PDB entry 3TO0 | X-ray diffraction, 2.65 A resolution | chains A and B

# Chain A (and B)
Protein: Iodotyrosine deiodinase 1
Organism: Mus musculus
Notes: EC 1.22.1.1; chain B of this document is another copy of the same molecule, construct and numbering; everything in this record applies to it too
Reference sequence: Q9DCX8 (IYD1_MOUSE); residues 34-285 here = UniProt positions 34-285
Sequence (259 residues; numbered 33 to 291; the number before each row is that of its first residue):
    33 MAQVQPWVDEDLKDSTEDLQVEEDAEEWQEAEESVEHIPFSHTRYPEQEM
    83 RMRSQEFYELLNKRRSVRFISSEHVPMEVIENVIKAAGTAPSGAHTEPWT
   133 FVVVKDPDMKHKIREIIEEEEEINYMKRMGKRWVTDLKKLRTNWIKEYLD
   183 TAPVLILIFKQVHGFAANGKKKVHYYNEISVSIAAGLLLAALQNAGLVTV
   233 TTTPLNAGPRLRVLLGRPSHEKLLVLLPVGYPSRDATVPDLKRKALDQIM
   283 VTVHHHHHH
Not modelled in the structure: 33-67, 156-177, 195-207, 287-291 (chain B: 33-67, 156-177, 195-207, 288-291)
Construct notes: initiating methionine (33); engineered mutation Ala217 (Cys in Q9DCX8), Ala239 (Cys in Q9DCX8); expression tag (286-291)
UniProt features mapped onto this chain:
  - binding site (FMN): Arg96 to Arg100, Ser124, Gly125, Thr233 to Thr235, Arg275
  - binding site (3,5-diiodo-L-tyrosine): Ala126, Glu153, Tyr157, Lys178
  - binding site (3-iodo-L-tyrosine): Ala126, Glu153, Tyr157, Lys178
Ligand contacts:
  - FMN (flavin mononucleotide), molecule 1: Arg96, Arg97, Ser98, Arg100, Val232, Thr233, Thr234, Thr235, Leu273, Arg275
  - FMN, molecule 2: Pro123, Ser124, Gly125, Ala126, His127, Tyr208, Ile211, Ser212, Ile215

# Chain A / chain B interface
Pairs across the interface (166; chain A residue first):
  Glu68(A) - Pro271(B)
  Glu68(A) - Asp272(B)  hydrogen bond (backbone-backbone)
  His69(A) - Thr269(B)
  His69(A) - Val270(B)
  His69(A) - Pro271(B)
  Ile70(A) - Thr269(B)
  Ile70(A) - Val270(B)  hydrogen bond (backbone-backbone)
  Ile70(A) - Asp272(B)
  Pro71(A) - Ala268(B)
  Phe72(A) - Val99(B)  hydrophobic
  Phe72(A) - Pro264(B)  hydrophobic
  Phe72(A) - Ala268(B)  hydrogen bond (backbone-backbone)
  Phe72(A) - Thr269(B)
  His74(A) - Gly228(B)  hydrogen bond (side chain-backbone)
  His74(A) - Val230(B)
  His74(A) - Pro264(B)
  Arg76(A) - Glu105(B)  salt bridge
  Arg76(A) - Tyr263(B)
  Tyr77(A) - Asn226(B)
  Tyr77(A) - Ala227(B)
  Tyr77(A) - Gly228(B)
  Glu79(A) - Pro108(B)
  Glu79(A) - Tyr263(B)  hydrogen bond
  Met82(A) - Pro108(B)
  Met82(A) - Val111(B)
  Met82(A) - Ala227(B)
  Met82(A) - Tyr263(B)  hydrogen bond
  Arg83(A) - Pro108(B)
  Arg83(A) - Glu110(B)  salt bridge
  Arg83(A) - Val111(B)
  Arg83(A) - Asn114(B)  hydrogen bond (backbone-side chain)
  Arg85(A) - Leu92(B)
  Arg85(A) - Asn226(B)  hydrogen bond (side chain-backbone)
  Ser86(A) - Val111(B)
  Ser86(A) - Asn114(B)  hydrogen bond
  Ser86(A) - Ala227(B)
  Gln87(A) - Asn114(B)
  Gln87(A) - Lys117(B)
  Phe89(A) - Ala223(B)  hydrophobic
  Phe89(A) - Asn226(B)
  Tyr90(A) - Lys117(B)
  Tyr90(A) - Ala118(B)
  Tyr90(A) - Thr121(B)
  Leu92(A) - Arg85(B)
  Leu93(A) - Thr121(B)
  Asn94(A) - Thr121(B)
  Arg96(A) - Thr121(B)  hydrogen bond (side chain-backbone)
  Arg96(A) - Ala122(B)
  Arg96(A) - Pro123(B)
  Val99(A) - Phe72(B)  hydrophobic
  Glu105(A) - Arg76(B)  salt bridge
  Pro108(A) - Glu79(B)
  Pro108(A) - Met82(B)
  Pro108(A) - Arg83(B)
  Glu110(A) - Arg83(B)  salt bridge
  Val111(A) - Met82(B)
  Val111(A) - Arg83(B)
  Val111(A) - Ser86(B)
  Glu113(A) - Leu278(B)
  Asn114(A) - Arg83(B)  hydrogen bond (side chain-backbone)
  Asn114(A) - Ser86(B)  hydrogen bond
  Asn114(A) - Gln87(B)
  Ile116(A) - Leu278(B)  hydrophobic
  Ile116(A) - Ile281(B)  hydrophobic
  Ile116(A) - Met282(B)  hydrophobic
  Lys117(A) - Gln87(B)  hydrogen bond
  Lys117(A) - Tyr90(B)
  Lys117(A) - Leu278(B)
  Ala118(A) - Tyr90(B)
  Gly120(A) - Ile281(B)
  Thr121(A) - Tyr90(B)
  Thr121(A) - Leu93(B)
  Thr121(A) - Asn94(B)
  Thr121(A) - Arg96(B)  hydrogen bond (backbone-side chain)
  Thr121(A) - Arg275(B)  hydrogen bond (backbone-side chain)
  Ala122(A) - Arg96(B)
  Pro123(A) - Arg96(B)
  Pro123(A) - Leu221(B)  hydrophobic
  Pro123(A) - Thr233(B)
  His127(A) - Lys274(B)  hydrogen bond (side chain-backbone)
  Glu129(A) - Lys274(B)
  Glu129(A) - Arg275(B)
  Glu129(A) - Lys276(B)  hydrogen bond (side chain-backbone)
  Thr132(A) - Ile281(B)
  Phe133(A) - Ile281(B)  hydrogen bond (backbone-backbone)
  Phe133(A) - Met282(B)
  Phe133(A) - Val283(B)  hydrogen bond (backbone-backbone)
  Val134(A) - Val283(B)
  Val135(A) - Met282(B)  hydrophobic
  Val135(A) - Val283(B)  hydrogen bond (backbone-backbone)
  Val135(A) - Thr284(B)
  Val135(A) - Val285(B)  hydrogen bond (backbone-backbone)
  Lys137(A) - Thr284(B)
  Lys137(A) - Val285(B)
  Asp138(A) - His287(B)
  Met141(A) - Val285(B)  hydrophobic
  Gln193(A) - Lys276(B)
  Tyr208(A) - Thr235(B)
  Glu210(A) - Glu210(B)
  Ile211(A) - Ser214(B)
  Ser214(A) - Ile211(B)
  Ser214(A) - Ser214(B)
  Ser214(A) - Ile215(B)
  Ile215(A) - Ser214(B)
  Ile215(A) - Gly218(B)
  Ile215(A) - Leu221(B)  hydrophobic
  Gly218(A) - Ile215(B)
  Gly218(A) - Leu219(B)
  Leu219(A) - Gly218(B)
  Leu219(A) - Ala222(B)  hydrophobic
  Leu221(A) - Pro123(B)  hydrophobic
  Leu221(A) - Ile215(B)  hydrophobic
  Ala222(A) - Leu219(B)  hydrophobic
  Ala223(A) - Phe89(B)  hydrophobic
  Asn226(A) - Tyr77(B)
  Asn226(A) - Arg85(B)  hydrogen bond (backbone-side chain)
  Asn226(A) - Phe89(B)
  Ala227(A) - Tyr77(B)
  Ala227(A) - Met82(B)
  Ala227(A) - Ser86(B)
  Gly228(A) - His74(B)  hydrogen bond (backbone-side chain)
  Gly228(A) - Tyr77(B)
  Val230(A) - His74(B)
  Thr233(A) - Pro123(B)
  Thr235(A) - Tyr208(B)
  Arg249(A) - Val283(B)
  Tyr263(A) - Arg76(B)
  Tyr263(A) - Glu79(B)  hydrogen bond
  Tyr263(A) - Met82(B)  hydrogen bond
  Pro264(A) - Phe72(B)  hydrophobic
  Pro264(A) - His74(B)
  Ala268(A) - Pro71(B)
  Ala268(A) - Phe72(B)  hydrogen bond (backbone-backbone)
  Thr269(A) - His69(B)
  Thr269(A) - Ile70(B)
  Thr269(A) - Phe72(B)
  Val270(A) - His69(B)
  Val270(A) - Ile70(B)  hydrogen bond (backbone-backbone)
  Pro271(A) - Glu68(B)
  Pro271(A) - His69(B)
  Asp272(A) - Glu68(B)  hydrogen bond (backbone-backbone)
  Asp272(A) - Ile70(B)
  Lys274(A) - His127(B)  hydrogen bond (backbone-side chain)
  Arg275(A) - Thr121(B)  hydrogen bond (side chain-backbone)
  Arg275(A) - Glu129(B)
  Lys276(A) - Glu129(B)  hydrogen bond (backbone-side chain)
  Lys276(A) - Gln193(B)
  Leu278(A) - Glu113(B)
  Leu278(A) - Ile116(B)  hydrophobic
  Leu278(A) - Lys117(B)
  Ile281(A) - Ile116(B)  hydrophobic
  Ile281(A) - Gly120(B)
  Ile281(A) - Thr132(B)
  Ile281(A) - Phe133(B)  hydrogen bond (backbone-backbone)
  Met282(A) - Ile116(B)  hydrophobic
  Met282(A) - Phe133(B)
  Met282(A) - Val135(B)  hydrophobic
  Val283(A) - Phe133(B)  hydrogen bond (backbone-backbone)
  Val283(A) - Val134(B)
  Val283(A) - Val135(B)  hydrogen bond (backbone-backbone)
  Val283(A) - Arg249(B)
  Thr284(A) - Val135(B)
  Thr284(A) - Lys137(B)
  Val285(A) - Val135(B)  hydrogen bond (backbone-backbone)
  Val285(A) - Lys137(B)
  Val285(A) - Met141(B)  hydrophobic
Other interface residues (no listed pair), chain A (90 interface residues in all): Thr75, Lys95, Arg97, His106, Thr128, Trp131, Val136, Ala217, Leu229, Leu237, Leu247, Leu273, His286
Other interface residues (no listed pair), chain B (91 interface residues in all): Thr75, Lys95, Arg97, His106, Thr128, Trp131, Val136, Asp138, Ala217, Leu229, Leu237, Leu247, Leu273, His286

# Overview
90 residues of chain A and 91 residues of chain B are in contact, with 35 hydrogen bonds and 4 salt bridges.
Polar pairs include Arg76(A)-Glu105(B), Arg83(A)-Glu110(B) and His74(A)-Gly228(B). Bound to chain A: flavin
mononucleotide.
Chain A and chain B are both Iodotyrosine deiodinase 1 (Mus musculus); the structure, Crystal structure of Mus
musculus iodotyrosine deiodinase (IYD) C217A, C239A bound to FMN, was determined by X-ray diffraction together
with 3TNZ from the same study.
